PDB entry 3WFD | X-ray diffraction, 2.30 A resolution | chains L and H of the 4 polymer chains in the assembly

[Chain L]
Molecule: antibody fab fragment light chain
From: Mus musculus
Notes: antibody fragment or engineered binder
Sequence (213 residues; numbered 1 to 213; the number before each row is that of its first residue):
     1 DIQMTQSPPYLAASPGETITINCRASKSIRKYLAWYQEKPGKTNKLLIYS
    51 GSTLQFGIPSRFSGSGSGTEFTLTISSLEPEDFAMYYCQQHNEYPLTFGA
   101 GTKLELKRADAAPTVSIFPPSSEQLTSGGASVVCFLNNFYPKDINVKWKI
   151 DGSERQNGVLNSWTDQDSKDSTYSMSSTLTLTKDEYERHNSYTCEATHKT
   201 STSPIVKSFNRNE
Disulfide bonds: Cys23-Cys88, Cys134-Cys194

[Chain H]
Molecule: antibody fab fragment heavy chain
From: Mus musculus
Notes: antibody fragment or engineered binder
Sequence (225 residues; numbered 1 to 225; the number before each row is that of its first residue):
     1 EVQLQQSGTVLARPGASVKMSCKASGYSFTSYWMHWVKQRPGQGLEWIGA
    51 VYPGNSDTSYNQKFKGKAKLTAVTSASTAYMELSSLTNEDSAVYYCSRSS
   101 LDGYYVKNWCFDVWGQGTTVTVSSAKTTAPSVYPLAPVCGDTTGSSVTLG
   151 CLVKGYFPEPVTLTWNSGSLSSGVHTFPAVLQSDLYTLSSSVTVTSSTRP
   201 SQSITCNVAHPASSTKVDKKIEPRG
Disulfide bonds: Cys22-Cys96, Cys151-Cys206

[How chain L and chain H interact]
Contacting residue pairs - 73 pairs, chain L then chain H:
  Asp1(L) - Lys63(H)  salt bridge
  Tyr32(L) - Trp109(H)  hydrophobic
  Ala34(L) - Cys110(H)  hydrophobic
  Tyr36(L) - Cys110(H)
  Tyr36(L) - Phe111(H)  hydrogen bond (side chain-backbone)
  Tyr36(L) - Trp114(H)
  Glu38(L) - Gln39(H)  hydrogen bond
  Thr43(L) - Trp114(H)
  Thr43(L) - Gly115(H)
  Thr43(L) - Gln116(H)
  Asn44(L) - Trp114(H)
  Leu46(L) - Phe111(H)
  Tyr49(L) - Cys110(H)  hydrophobic
  Ser50(L) - Trp109(H)
  Gln55(L) - Asp112(H)
  Tyr87(L) - Gln39(H)  hydrogen bond
  Tyr87(L) - Leu45(H)  hydrophobic
  Gln89(L) - Trp109(H)
  His91(L) - Asn108(H)
  His91(L) - Trp109(H)
  His91(L) - Cys110(H)
  Glu93(L) - Asn108(H)
  Tyr94(L) - Trp47(H)  hydrophobic
  Tyr94(L) - Ser59(H)
  Tyr94(L) - Tyr60(H)  hydrogen bond (side chain-backbone)
  Tyr94(L) - Gln62(H)
  Tyr94(L) - Asn108(H)
  Pro95(L) - Trp47(H)  hydrophobic
  Pro95(L) - Asn61(H)
  Leu96(L) - His35(H)
  Leu96(L) - Trp47(H)
  Leu96(L) - Asn108(H)
  Leu96(L) - Trp109(H)
  Phe98(L) - Leu45(H)  hydrophobic
  Phe98(L) - Phe111(H)  hydrophobic
  Ser116(L) - Thr148(H)
  Ile117(L) - Val138(H)
  Phe118(L) - Leu135(H)
  Phe118(L) - Ala136(H)
  Phe118(L) - Thr148(H)
  Pro119(L) - Arg224(H)  hydrogen bond (backbone-side chain)
  Pro120(L) - Arg224(H)  hydrogen bond (backbone-side chain)
  Ser121(L) - Tyr133(H)
  Ser121(L) - Pro134(H)
  Glu123(L) - Pro134(H)
  Gln124(L) - Tyr133(H)
  Gln124(L) - Lys154(H)
  Ser127(L) - Tyr133(H)
  Ser131(L) - Leu152(H)
  Ser131(L) - Lys154(H)
  Val133(L) - Leu135(H)  hydrophobic
  Phe135(L) - Phe177(H)  hydrophobic
  Phe135(L) - Ser189(H)
  Phe135(L) - Ser190(H)
  Phe135(L) - Ser191(H)
  Asn137(L) - His175(H)
  Asn137(L) - Phe177(H)
  Asn137(L) - Ser191(H)  hydrogen bond
  Asn138(L) - His175(H)  hydrogen bond
  Leu160(L) - Gln182(H)
  Asn161(L) - Val180(H)
  Ser162(L) - Phe177(H)
  Ser162(L) - Pro178(H)  hydrogen bond (side chain-backbone)
  Trp163(L) - Pro178(H)
  Thr164(L) - Phe177(H)
  Ser174(L) - His175(H)  hydrogen bond
  Ser174(L) - Phe177(H)
  Met175(L) - Phe177(H)
  Ser176(L) - Phe177(H)
  Ser176(L) - Ser189(H)  hydrogen bond
  Thr180(L) - Gln182(H)
  Phe209(L) - Val138(H)  hydrophobic
  Glu213(L) - Cys139(H)
Also at the interface, not in a pair above, chain L (45 interface residues in all): Ala100
Also at the interface, not in a pair above, chain H (44 interface residues in all): Val37, Gly44, Ser100, Lys107, Pro137, Leu149, Gly150, Thr176, Leu181

[Summary]
45 residues of chain L face 44 of chain H across their interface; the contacts include 11 hydrogen bonds and 1
salt bridge. Polar contacts include Asp1(L)-Lys63(H), Tyr36(L)-Phe111(H) and Glu38(L)-Gln39(H).
Chain L is antibody fab fragment light chain and chain H is antibody fab fragment heavy chain, both from Mus
musculus; the structure, Reduced and acetaldoxime-bound cytochrome c-dependent nitric oxide reductase (cNOR)
from Pseudomonas aeruginosa in complex with antibody ..., was determined by X-ray diffraction, deposited
together with 3WFB, 3WFC and 3WFE.
